7O1F - chains A and C of the 5 polymer chains in the assembly; structure by X-ray diffraction, 2.45 A resolution.

== Chain A (and C) ==
Molecule: Proliferating cell nuclear antigen
Organism: Chaetomium thermophilum (strain DSM 1495 / CBS 144.50 / IMI 039719)
Notes: chain C of this document is another copy of the same molecule, construct and numbering; everything in this record applies to it too
UniProtKB: G0SF70 (G0SF70_CHATD); numbering as in UniProt (aligned over 2-259)
Amino-acid sequence (261 residues; numbered -1 to 259; the number before each row is that of its first residue; numbers below 1 keep their minus sign (Ala-1 is residue -1)):
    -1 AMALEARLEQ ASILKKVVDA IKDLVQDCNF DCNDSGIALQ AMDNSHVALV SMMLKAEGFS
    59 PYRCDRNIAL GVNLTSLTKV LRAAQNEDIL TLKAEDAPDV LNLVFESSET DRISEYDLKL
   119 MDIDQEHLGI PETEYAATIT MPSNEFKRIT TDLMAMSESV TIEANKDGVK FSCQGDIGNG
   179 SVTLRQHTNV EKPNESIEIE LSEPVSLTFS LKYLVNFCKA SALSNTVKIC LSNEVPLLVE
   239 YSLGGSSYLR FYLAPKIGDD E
Disordered / not traced: -1 to 0, 94-95, 256-259 (chain C: -1 to 0, 94-95, 106, 126-130, 164-165, 199-203, 254-259)
Sequence notes: expression tag (-1 to 1)
Curated features (UniProtKB/Swiss-Prot):
  - DNA-binding region: Arg61 to Arg80
  - cross-link: Lys164 (Glycyl lysine isopeptide (Lys-Gly) (interchain with G-Cter in SUMO))
Bound ions: Na+ site 1 near Gln38 (its only coordinating residue here); Na+ site 2: Glu161 (shared with 2 residues of chain B); Na+ site 3: Ser222, Ser240; Na+ site 4: Leu241, Gly243

== Interface between chain A and chain C ==
Contacting residue pairs - 27 pairs, chain A then chain C:
  Glu143(A) with Arg110(C)
  Arg146(A) with Gln83(C)
  Asp150(A) with Arg80(C); Ala81(C)
  Leu151(A) with Tyr114(C)
  Ala153(A) with Lys77(C)
  Met154(A) with Lys77(C); Tyr114(C), hydrophobic
  Asp174(A) with Lys117(C)
  Ile175(A) with Ser74(C); Val78(C), hydrophobic; Leu116(C); Lys117(C), hydrogen bond (backbone-backbone)
  Gly176(A) with Asp115(C)
  Asn177(A) with Tyr114(C); Asp115(C), hydrogen bond (backbone-backbone)
  Gly178(A) with Glu113(C); Tyr114(C)
  Ser179(A) with Ser112(C); Glu113(C), hydrogen bond (backbone-backbone)
  Val180(A) with Arg110(C); Ile111(C); Ser112(C)
  Thr181(A) with Arg110(C); Ile111(C), hydrogen bond (backbone-backbone)
  Leu182(A) with Arg110(C)
  Arg183(A) with Asp109(C)
Other interface residues (no listed pair), chain A (17 interface residues in all): His185
Other interface residues (no listed pair), chain C (16 interface residues in all): Thr108

== Summary ==
17 residues of chain A face 16 of chain C across their interface; the contacts include 4 hydrogen bonds.
Backbone hydrogen bonds pair Ile175(A)-Lys117(C), Asn177(A)-Asp115(C) and Ser179(A)-Glu113(C). The Na+ site 3
is built by Ser222(A) and Ser240(A).
Both chains are Proliferating cell nuclear antigen (Chaetomium thermophilum (strain DSM 1495 / CBS 144.50 /
IMI 039719)). Entry 7O1F (PCNA from Chaetomium thermophilum in complex with PolD4 PIP peptide) was determined
by X-ray diffraction together with 7O1E from the same study.
